PDB entry 8QUG | X-ray diffraction, 1.56 A resolution | chain A

# Chain A
Molecule: GTPase KRas
From: Homo sapiens
Notes: EC 3.6.5.2
UniProt: P01116 (RASK_HUMAN); residue numbers follow UniProt; this construct covers 1-164
Chain sequence (170 residues; each row starts with the number of its first residue; numbering starts at 0):
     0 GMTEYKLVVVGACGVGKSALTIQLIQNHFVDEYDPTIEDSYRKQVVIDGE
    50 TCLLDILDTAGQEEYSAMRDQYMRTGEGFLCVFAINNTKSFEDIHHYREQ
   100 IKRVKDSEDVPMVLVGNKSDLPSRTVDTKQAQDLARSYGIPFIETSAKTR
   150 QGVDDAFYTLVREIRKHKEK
Sequence notes: expression tag (0, 165-169); engineered mutation C12 (Gly in P01116), S118 (Cys in P01116); variant G151 (Arg in P01116), D153 (Glu in P01116)
UniProt features mapped onto this chain:
  - motif: Y32 to Y40 (Effector region)
  - binding site (GTP): G10, A11, G13 to A18, V29 to T35, A59, G60, N116, K117, D119
  - modified residue: M1 (N-acetylmethionine), T2 (N-acetylthreonine), K104 (N6-acetyllysine)
  - glycosylation: T35 (Microbial infection: O-linked (Glc) threonine)
  - natural variant: K5 (K5E: In NS3; K5N: In GASC), G10 (G10GG: In AML), C12 (G12C: In lung carcinoma; this construct carries the variant), G13 (G13D: In GASC, JMML and OES; G13R: In pylocytic astrocytoma), V14 (V14I: In NS3), L19 (L19F: In OES), Q22 (Q22E: In CFC2; Q22R: In NS3), P34 (P34L: In NS3; P34Q: In NS3; P34R: In CFC2), I36 (I36M: In NS3), T58 (T58I: In NS3), A59 (A59T: In GASC), G60 (G60R: In CFC2; G60S: In NS3), 5 further natural variant entries in UniProt
  - mutagenesis: D38 (D38A: Decreased interaction with MAPKAP1/SIN1), Y40 (Y40A: Decreased interaction with MAPKAP1/SIN1), Q61 (Q61L: Promotes GTP binding)
Ion coordination: Mg2+: S17 (together with GDP)
Small-molecule neighbours:
  - GDP (guanosine-5'-diphosphate): A11, C12, G13, V14, G15, K16, S17, A18, F28, D30, E31, Y32, N116, K117, D119, L120, S145, A146, K147
  - WYU ((4S)-2-azanyl-4-methyl-4-[3-[2-[(2S)-2-methyl-1,4-diazepan-1-yl]pyrimidin-4-yl]-1,2,4-oxadiazol-5-yl]-6,7-dihydro-5H-1-benzothiophene-3-carbonitrile): V9, G60, Q61, E62, E63, Y64, R68, D69, M72, D92, H95, Y96, Q99, I100, R102, V103
What the authors report for this chain:
  - binding site for WYU: E62, D92, H95

# Summary
Chain A binds GDP and compound WYU. UniProt lists 20 GTP-binding residues and 3 mutagenesis sites. The paper
reports a binding site for WYU at E62, D92 and H95.
Chain A is GTPase KRas (Homo sapiens); the structure, KRAS-G12C in Complex with Compound 1, was determined by
X-ray diffraction together with 8QVU, 8QW6 and 8QW7 from the same study.
